Entry 8RTS (electron microscopy, 3.73 A resolution); this record covers chains B and C of the 7 polymer chains in the assembly.

== Chain B (and C) ==
Protein: Volume-regulated anion channel subunit LRRC8C
Source organism: Homo sapiens
Notes: chain C of this document is another copy of the same molecule, construct and numbering; everything in this record applies to it too
UniProt: Q8TDW0 (LRC8C_HUMAN); residue numbers follow UniProt; this construct covers 2-801
Sequence (811 residues; row label = number of the first residue in the row; numbering starts at 0):
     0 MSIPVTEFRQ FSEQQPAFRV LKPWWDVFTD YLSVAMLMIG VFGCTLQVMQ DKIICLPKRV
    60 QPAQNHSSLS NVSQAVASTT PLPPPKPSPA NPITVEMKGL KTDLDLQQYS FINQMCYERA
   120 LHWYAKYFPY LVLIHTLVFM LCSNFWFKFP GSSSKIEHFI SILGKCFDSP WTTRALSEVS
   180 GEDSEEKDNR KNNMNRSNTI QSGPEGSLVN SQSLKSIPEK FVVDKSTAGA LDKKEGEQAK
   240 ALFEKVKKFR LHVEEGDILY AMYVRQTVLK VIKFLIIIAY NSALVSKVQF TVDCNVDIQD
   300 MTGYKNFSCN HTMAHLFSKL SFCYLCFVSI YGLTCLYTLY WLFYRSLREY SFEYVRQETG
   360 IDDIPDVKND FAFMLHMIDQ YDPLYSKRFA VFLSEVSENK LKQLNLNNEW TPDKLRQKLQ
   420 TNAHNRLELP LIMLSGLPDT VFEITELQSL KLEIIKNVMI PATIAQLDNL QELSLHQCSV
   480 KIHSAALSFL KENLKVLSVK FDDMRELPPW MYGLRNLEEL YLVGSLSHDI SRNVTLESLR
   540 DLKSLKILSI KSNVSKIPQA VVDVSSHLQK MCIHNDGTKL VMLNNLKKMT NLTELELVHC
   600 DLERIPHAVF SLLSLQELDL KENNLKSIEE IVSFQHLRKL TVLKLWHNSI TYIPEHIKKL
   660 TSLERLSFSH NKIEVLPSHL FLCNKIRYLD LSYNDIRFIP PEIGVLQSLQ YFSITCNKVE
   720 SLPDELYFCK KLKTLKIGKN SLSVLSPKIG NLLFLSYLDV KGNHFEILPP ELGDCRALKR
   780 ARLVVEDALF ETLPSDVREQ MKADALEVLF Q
Not modelled in the structure: 0-15, 60-94, 177-235, 528-530, 805-810
Sequence notes: initiating methionine (0); expression tag (1, 802-810); variant G205 (Asp in Q8TDW0); conflict R781 (Gly in Q8TDW0)
Disulfide bonds: C54-C308, C115-C293
UniProt features mapped onto this chain:
  - modified residue (Phosphoserine): S212, S215
  - glycosylation (N-linked (GlcNAc...) asparagine): N64, N70
  - natural variant: V390 (V390L: In TIMES)
  - mutagenesis: E6 (E6C: Decreased amplitudes of swelling-activated current), T44 (T44C: Alters channel anion selectivity)

== How chain B and chain C interact ==
Residue-residue contacts - 44 pairs, chain B then chain C:
  T101(B) with G98(C)
  D102(B) with G98(C); L99(C); K100(C)
  D104(B) with T101(C); Y108(C), hydrogen bond
  Q106(B) with I53(C); C54(C), hydrogen bond (side chain-backbone); L55(C); Y108(C); N112(C), hydrogen bond
  Q107(B) with L55(C); L99(C), hydrogen bond (side chain-backbone); T101(C)
  S109(B) with I53(C)
  F110(B) with I53(C), hydrophobic; L55(C), hydrophobic; N309(C)
  Q113(B) with I53(C); F289(C); N309(C); T311(C)
  M114(B) with F289(C), hydrophobic; N309(C)
  E117(B) with F289(C); H314(C)
  Y126(B) with H314(C)
  Q298(B) with M96(C)
  D299(B) with K57(C); R58(C); V59(C); L99(C)
  M300(B) with L55(C); P56(C); K57(C); L99(C); S307(C), hydrogen bond
  T301(B) with L99(C)
  G302(B) with M96(C); K97(C); L99(C)
  Y303(B) with M96(C); K97(C); G98(C), hydrogen bond (side chain-backbone)
Interface residues without a listed pair, chain B (21 interface residues in all): L103, R118, K125, K304
Interface residues without a listed pair, chain C (23 interface residues in all): L103, T290, K318

== Summary ==
21 residues of chain B face 23 of chain C across their interface; the contacts include 6 hydrogen bonds. Among
the polar pairs are D104(B)-Y108(C), Q106(B)-C54(C) and Q106(B)-N112(C). From UniProt: 2 mutagenesis sites on
chain B.
Both chains are Volume-regulated anion channel subunit LRRC8C (Homo sapiens). Entry 8RTS (Structure of a
homomeric human LRRC8C Volume-Regulated Anion Channel) was determined by electron microscopy (same publication
as 9EZC and 9F16).
